Entry 8PTH (electron microscopy, 2.73 A resolution); this record covers chains B and C of the 5 polymer chains in the assembly.

# Chain B
Molecule: Putative PB1
Organism: Tilapia lake virus
UniProt: A0A1Y9SHW4 (A0A1Y9SHW4_9VIRU); numbering as in UniProt (aligned over 1-519)
Amino-acid sequence (519 residues; numbered 1 to 519; the number before each row is that of its first residue):
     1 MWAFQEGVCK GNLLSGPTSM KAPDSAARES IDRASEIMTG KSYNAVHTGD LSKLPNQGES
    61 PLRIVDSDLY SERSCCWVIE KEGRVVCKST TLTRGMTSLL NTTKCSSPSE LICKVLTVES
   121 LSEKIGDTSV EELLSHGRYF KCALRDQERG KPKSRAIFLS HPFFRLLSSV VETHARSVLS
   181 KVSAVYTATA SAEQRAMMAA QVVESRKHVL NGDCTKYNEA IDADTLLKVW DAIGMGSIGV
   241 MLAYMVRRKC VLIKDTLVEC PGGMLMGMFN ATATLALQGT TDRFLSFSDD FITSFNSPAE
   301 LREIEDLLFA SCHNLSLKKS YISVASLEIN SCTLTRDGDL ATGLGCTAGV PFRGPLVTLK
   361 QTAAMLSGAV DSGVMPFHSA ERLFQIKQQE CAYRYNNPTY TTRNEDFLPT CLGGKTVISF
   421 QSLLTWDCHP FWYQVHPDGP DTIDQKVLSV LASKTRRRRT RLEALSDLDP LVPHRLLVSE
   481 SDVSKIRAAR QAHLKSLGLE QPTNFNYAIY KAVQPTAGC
Disordered / not traced: 455-458, 514-519
From the paper describing this entry:
  - binding site for 3' vRNA end - vRNA loop: R394
  - specificity-determining residues: N270 (proposed by the authors, not directly observed)

# Chain C
Molecule: RNA-dependent RNA polymerase
Organism: Tilapia lake virus
UniProt: A0A7G3S745 (A0A7G3S745_9VIRU); numbering as in UniProt (aligned over 1-457)
Amino-acid sequence (478 residues; numbered 1 to 478; the number before each row is that of its first residue):
     1 MSQFGKSFKG RTEVTITEYR SHTVKDVHRS LLTADKSLRK SFCFRNALNQ FLDKDLPLLP
    61 IRPKLESRVA VKKSKLRSQL SFRPGLTQEE AIDLYNKGYD GDSVSGALQD RVVNEPVAYS
   121 SADNDKFHRG LAALGYTLAD RAFDTCESGF VRAIPTTPCG FICCGPGSFK DSLGFVIKIG
   181 EFWHMYDGFQ HFVAVEDAKF LASKSPSFWL AKRLAKRLNL VPKEDPSVAA AECPCKKVWE
   241 ASFARAPTAL DPFGGRAFCD QGWVYHRDVG YATANHISQE TLFQQALSVR NLGPQGSANV
   301 SGSIHTALDR LRAAYSRGTP ASRSILQGLA NLITPVGENF ECDLDKRKLN IKALRSPERY
   361 ITIEGLVVNL DDVVRGFYLD KAKVTVLSRS KWMGYEDLPQ KPPNGTFYCR KRKAMLLISC
   421 SPGTYAKKRK VAVQEDRFKD MRVENFREVA ENMDLNQGSG SENLYFQGHH HHHHHHHH
Disordered / not traced: 1, 140-380, 421-478
Sequence notes: conflict K391 (Arg in A0A7G3S745); expression tag (458-478)
From the paper describing this entry:
  - binding site for 3' vRNA end - vRNA loop: D35, K36, R39, F42

# Chain B / chain C interface
Pairs across the interface (173; chain B residue first):
  Y70(B) - E18(C)
  Y70(B) - S21(C)
  E72(B) - D26(C)
  T93(B) - S21(C)
  T93(B) - H22(C)
  T97(B) - S7(C)
  T97(B) - F8(C)
  T97(B) - R11(C)
  T97(B) - E18(C)  hydrogen bond
  T97(B) - H22(C)  hydrogen bond
  L100(B) - R11(C)
  L100(B) - E18(C)
  N101(B) - S7(C)  hydrogen bond (side chain-backbone)
  N101(B) - F8(C)
  N101(B) - K9(C)
  N101(B) - R11(C)  hydrogen bond
  K104(B) - G10(C)
  C105(B) - R11(C)  hydrogen bond (backbone-side chain)
  S106(B) - R11(C)
  S107(B) - T15(C)
  E193(B) - P116(C)
  Q194(B) - S78(C)
  Q194(B) - N114(C)
  M197(B) - L76(C)
  M197(B) - R77(C)
  M197(B) - S78(C)
  D337(B) - K75(C)
  G338(B) - L76(C)
  D339(B) - S74(C)
  D339(B) - K75(C)
  R353(B) - A34(C)
  R353(B) - D35(C)
  G354(B) - D35(C)
  G354(B) - L38(C)
  P355(B) - L38(C)
  P355(B) - F44(C)  hydrophobic
  A364(B) - R129(C)
  S367(B) - G130(C)
  V370(B) - Y119(C)
  D371(B) - P116(C)
  D371(B) - V117(C)
  D371(B) - A118(C)  hydrogen bond (backbone-backbone)
  D371(B) - Y119(C)
  D371(B) - G130(C)  hydrogen bond (side chain-backbone)
  D371(B) - L131(C)
  D371(B) - A132(C)  hydrogen bond (side chain-backbone)
  S372(B) - P116(C)
  S372(B) - Y119(C)
  G373(B) - K73(C)
  F377(B) - L134(C)  hydrophobic
  R394(B) - D35(C)  salt bridge
  Y395(B) - D35(C)  hydrogen bond
  P398(B) - R45(C)
  T399(B) - R39(C)
  T399(B) - F42(C)
  Y400(B) - D35(C)  hydrogen bond (side chain-backbone)
  Y400(B) - L38(C)  hydrophobic
  Y400(B) - R39(C)
  Y400(B) - F44(C)
  Y400(B) - R45(C)
  T401(B) - L48(C)
  T402(B) - R45(C)
  T402(B) - N49(C)
  R403(B) - N49(C)  hydrogen bond
  R403(B) - L52(C)
  R403(B) - D53(C)  salt bridge
  F407(B) - L52(C)  hydrophobic
  F407(B) - L56(C)  hydrophobic
  L412(B) - F44(C)  hydrophobic
  Q421(B) - L134(C)
  Q421(B) - Y136(C)  hydrogen bond
  L424(B) - R129(C)
  L424(B) - L131(C)  hydrophobic
  T425(B) - K64(C)
  T425(B) - L65(C)
  T425(B) - L131(C)
  T425(B) - Y136(C)
  W426(B) - R62(C)
  W426(B) - P63(C)
  W426(B) - K64(C)
  W426(B) - L65(C)
  D427(B) - K64(C)  salt bridge
  H429(B) - L56(C)
  P430(B) - L59(C)
  F431(B) - L48(C)  hydrophobic
  F431(B) - F51(C)  hydrophobic
  F431(B) - L56(C)
  Y433(B) - I61(C)
  Y433(B) - R62(C)  hydrogen bond (side chain-backbone)
  P437(B) - R129(C)
  D438(B) - R129(C)  salt bridge
  P440(B) - R62(C)
  I443(B) - A47(C)  hydrophobic
  I443(B) - L48(C)  hydrophobic
  I443(B) - F51(C)  hydrophobic
  D444(B) - F44(C)
  V447(B) - L38(C)  hydrophobic
  V447(B) - C43(C)  hydrophobic
  V447(B) - A47(C)  hydrophobic
  L448(B) - S37(C)
  L448(B) - L38(C)  hydrophobic
  L451(B) - H28(C)
  L451(B) - S37(C)
  L451(B) - C43(C)  hydrophobic
  A452(B) - H28(C)  hydrogen bond (backbone-side chain)
  T460(B) - Q3(C)
  R461(B) - K25(C)
  L462(B) - Q3(C)
  L462(B) - F4(C)
  L462(B) - Y19(C)
  L462(B) - H22(C)
  E463(B) - Y19(C)  hydrogen bond (backbone-side chain)
  L465(B) - Y19(C)  hydrophobic
  L465(B) - R20(C)
  S466(B) - D102(C)  hydrogen bond
  D467(B) - Y95(C)
  D467(B) - D100(C)
  D467(B) - G101(C)  hydrogen bond (side chain-backbone)
  D467(B) - D102(C)
  L468(B) - I16(C)  hydrophobic
  L468(B) - R20(C)
  L468(B) - Y95(C)
  L468(B) - G101(C)
  L468(B) - D102(C)
  D469(B) - Y95(C)
  P470(B) - Y95(C)
  P470(B) - V104(C)  hydrophobic
  P470(B) - L108(C)  hydrophobic
  L471(B) - Q88(C)
  L471(B) - I92(C)  hydrophobic
  P473(B) - I16(C)
  H474(B) - T15(C)
  H474(B) - I16(C)  hydrogen bond (backbone-backbone)
  H474(B) - T17(C)  hydrogen bond (backbone-side chain)
  R475(B) - T15(C)
  L476(B) - V14(C)
  L476(B) - T15(C)
  L476(B) - I16(C)  hydrogen bond (backbone-backbone)
  L477(B) - E13(C)
  L477(B) - V14(C)
  L477(B) - T15(C)
  V478(B) - F4(C)
  V478(B) - E13(C)
  V478(B) - V14(C)  hydrogen bond (backbone-backbone)
  V478(B) - I16(C)  hydrophobic
  S479(B) - T12(C)  hydrogen bond (side chain-backbone)
  E480(B) - F4(C)
  V483(B) - Y19(C)
  R490(B) - Y95(C)  hydrogen bond (side chain-backbone)
  R490(B) - G98(C)
  R490(B) - Y99(C)  hydrogen bond (side chain-backbone)
  H493(B) - N96(C)  hydrogen bond
  L494(B) - G98(C)
  L497(B) - N96(C)
  L497(B) - K97(C)
  P502(B) - G98(C)
  P502(B) - Y99(C)
  P502(B) - D100(C)
  T503(B) - G98(C)  hydrogen bond (backbone-backbone)
  T503(B) - Y99(C)
  T503(B) - D100(C)  hydrogen bond (backbone-backbone)
  F505(B) - L86(C)  hydrophobic
  F505(B) - L94(C)  hydrophobic
  F505(B) - S103(C)
  F505(B) - A107(C)  hydrophobic
  Y507(B) - R83(C)
  Y507(B) - P84(C)  hydrogen bond (side chain-backbone)
  Y507(B) - G85(C)
  Y507(B) - L86(C)  hydrophobic
  Y507(B) - A107(C)  hydrophobic
  Y510(B) - L86(C)  hydrophobic
  Y510(B) - E90(C)  hydrogen bond
  Y510(B) - L94(C)  hydrophobic
Other interface residues (no listed pair), chain B (94 interface residues in all): D66, L334, L340, F352, L356, L408, Q434, R459, V472, L499, N504
Other interface residues (no listed pair), chain C (89 interface residues in all): T23, V24, V27, K36, A91, S105, H128, A133, S390

# Overview
94 residues of chain B face 89 of chain C across their interface; the contacts include 29 hydrogen bonds and 4
salt bridges. Polar pairs include R394(B)-D35(C), R403(B)-D53(C) and D427(B)-K64(C). From the paper: a binding
site for 3' vRNA end - vRNA loop at R394(B) and D35(C) among others; the specificity determinant N270(B).
Chain B is Putative PB1 and chain C is RNA-dependent RNA polymerase, both from Tilapia lake virus; the
structure, Tilapia Lake Virus polymerase in vRNA pre-initiation state mode B (open core | partial replicase
conformation), was determined by electron microscopy, deposited together with 8PSN, 8PSO, 8PSQ, 8PSS, 8PSU,
8PSX and 6 further entries.
